Entry 5ZGB (electron microscopy, 3.63 A resolution); this record covers chains A and D of the 17 polymer chains in the assembly.

== Chain A ==
Molecule: PsaA
From: Cyanidioschyzon merolae (strain 10D)
Notes: EC 1.97.1.12
UniProt: Q85FY7 (PSAA_CYAM1); residue numbers follow UniProt; this construct covers 1-748
Sequence (748 residues; each row starts with the number of its first residue):
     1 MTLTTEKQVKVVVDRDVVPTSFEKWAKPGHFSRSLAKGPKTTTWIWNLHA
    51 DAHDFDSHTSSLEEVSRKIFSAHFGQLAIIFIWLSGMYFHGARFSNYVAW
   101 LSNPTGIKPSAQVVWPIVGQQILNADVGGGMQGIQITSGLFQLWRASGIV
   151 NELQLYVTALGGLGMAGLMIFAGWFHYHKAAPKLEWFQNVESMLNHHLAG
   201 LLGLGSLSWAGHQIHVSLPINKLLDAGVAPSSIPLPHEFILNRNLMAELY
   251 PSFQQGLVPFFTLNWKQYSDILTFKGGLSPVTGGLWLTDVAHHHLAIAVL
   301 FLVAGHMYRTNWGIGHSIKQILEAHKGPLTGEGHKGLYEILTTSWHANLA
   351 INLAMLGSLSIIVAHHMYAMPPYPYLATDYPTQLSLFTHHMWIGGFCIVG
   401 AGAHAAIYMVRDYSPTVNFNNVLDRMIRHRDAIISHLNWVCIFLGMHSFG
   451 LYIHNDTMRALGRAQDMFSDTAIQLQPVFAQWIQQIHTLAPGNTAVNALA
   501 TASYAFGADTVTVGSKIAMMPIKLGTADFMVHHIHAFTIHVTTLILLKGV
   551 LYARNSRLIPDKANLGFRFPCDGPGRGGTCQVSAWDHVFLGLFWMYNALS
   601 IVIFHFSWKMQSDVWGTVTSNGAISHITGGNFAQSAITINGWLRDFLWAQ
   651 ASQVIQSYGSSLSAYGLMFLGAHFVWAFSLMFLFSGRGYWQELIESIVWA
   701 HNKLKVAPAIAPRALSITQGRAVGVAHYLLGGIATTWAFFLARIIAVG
Unresolved in the structure: 1-7
Bound ions: chlorophyll a Mg site 1 near Q112 (its only coordinating residue here); chlorophyll a Mg site 2 near Q120 (its only coordinating residue here)
Ligand contacts:
  - 1-dodecanol / beta-D-glucopyranose: R243, Q254, G256, V258
  - beta-carotene (BCR), molecule 1: I80, W83, L84, G200, L201, L204, G205, S208
  - beta-carotene (BCR), molecule 2: F81, Y88, T158, G161, G162, M165, L204, L207, S208
  - beta-carotene (BCR), molecule 3: W115, P116, I117
  - beta-carotene (BCR), molecule 4: L207, L257, F260, F261, L295, V299, L302, V303, H306, I314
  - beta-carotene (BCR), molecule 5: F260, W265, V299
  - beta-carotene (BCR), molecule 6: L337, I340, L341, A347, I351, A405, Y408, L423
  - beta-carotene (BCR), molecule 7: A354, M355, S358, I398, A401, G402, A405, T543, L546, L547, V550
  - beta-carotene (BCR), molecule 8: M668, G671, A672, F674, V675, L730, I733, A734, W737
  - chlorophyll a isomer (CL0): S448, F449, Y452, I534, Y596, N597, S600, I601, F604, I639, W642, L643, L647, W648, A651, I655, F669, A672, H673, W676, Y728, G732, T735, T736, F739
  - chlorophyll a (CLA), molecule 1: V9, V11, W186, N189, S192, H196, T310, N311, W312
  - chlorophyll a (CLA), molecule 2: V11, V13, R15, F70, F74, L168, M169, A172, F175, H176, A180, W186
  - chlorophyll a (CLA), molecule 3: V18, P19, T20, S21, F22, K24, W25, H30, E64, K68, S71, G75, I79, I170, G173, W174, Y177, H178
  - chlorophyll a (CLA), molecule 4: W25, H30, F31, L48, H49, A52, H53, F55, H58, K68, A72, G75, Q76, I79
  - chlorophyll a (CLA), molecule 5: W25, P28, W44, I45, W46, L48, H49
  - chlorophyll a (CLA), molecule 6: T42, I45, W46, I694, V698, H701, V706, P708, I710, P712, R713, L715
  - chlorophyll a (CLA), molecule 7: W46, F674, V675, F678, M681, F682, L715, Q719, A722, V723, A726, H727, L730
  - chlorophyll a (CLA), molecule 8: H49, A50, D51, A52, H53, D54, H346, L349, L353, F396, C397, V399, G400, A403, H404, I407, R411, F567, R568, W585, V588, L592, A726, L730
  - chlorophyll a (CLA), molecule 9: H53, F55, D56, I69, A72, H73, Q76, L77, I80, F81, L84, M165, W345, H346, N348, L349, N352, L353, L356
  - chlorophyll a (CLA), molecule 10: H53, Q76, I79, I80, W83, L356, I393, F396, C397
  - chlorophyll a (CLA), molecule 11: L62, H73, L184, F187, Q188, V190, M193, L194, H197, L198, L201, I318, Y338, L341, T342, T343, S344, W345, N348, I351, N352, M355, L356
  - chlorophyll a (CLA), molecule 12: F70, H73, F74, L77, F81, M165, M169, W186, F187, N189, S192, M193, H196, H197, G200, L201
  - chlorophyll a (CLA), molecule 13: I79, I82, Q112, V113, V114, W115, I117, Q120, L123, I170, A664, L667
  - chlorophyll a (CLA), molecule 14: I82, W83, S85, G86, M87, F89, H90, F94, Q112, W115, L163
  - chlorophyll a (CLA), molecule 15: W83, M87, H90, A111, Q112, I134, Q135, I136, T137, S138, L140, A664, Y665, W737, L741
  - chlorophyll a (CLA), molecule 16: W83, M87, T137, S138, L140, S385, T388, H389, W392, F396, M668, I733, T736, W737
  - chlorophyll a (CLA), molecule 17: W83, L84, Y88, S138, G139, L140, L143, L201, L202, L356, L359, S360, V363, M367, Y373, L386, H389, H390, I393
  - chlorophyll a (CLA), molecule 18: A146, L201, L202, G205, S206, W209, Q213, L285, L287, V290, H293, H294, I297, F301, L359, I362, V363, H366, M367, P372, Y373
  - chlorophyll a (CLA), molecule 19: S147, G148, I149, Q154, V157, T158, G205, S208, W209, G211, H212, H215, V216, P236, H237, I240
  - chlorophyll a (CLA), molecule 20: L153, Q154, V157, L235, H237, L241
  - chlorophyll a (CLA), molecule 21: L194, L198, L202, L300, F301, A304, M307, Y308, I318, I321, L322, M355, M426, L547, V550
  - chlorophyll a (CLA), molecule 22: N195, H196, A199, G200, L204, L302, H306, M307, Y308, T310, W312, I314
  - chlorophyll a (CLA), molecule 23: L207, S208, A210, G211, I214, H215, I240, R243, F253, G256, L257, Y268, I271, L272, L295
  - chlorophyll a (CLA), molecule 24: F260, W265, K266, Y268, S269, L272, T273, F274, H292, L295, A296, V299, L300, V303, N497
  - chlorophyll a (CLA), molecule 25: F260, F261, L263
  - chlorophyll a (CLA), molecule 26: T273, F274, G276, G277, L285, D289, V290, H292, H293, A296, L300, H366, M370, P372, T501, A502
  - chlorophyll a (CLA), molecule 27: F274, T494, A495, V496, N497, A498
  - chlorophyll a (CLA), molecule 28: V303, H306, M307, I314, G315, H316, Q320
  - chlorophyll a (CLA), molecule 29: M307, H316, Q320, I321, A324, H325
  - chlorophyll a (CLA), molecule 30: I321, L322, H325, T330, H334, L337, L341, V422, L423, M426
  - chlorophyll a (CLA), molecule 31: A324, H325, K326, G327, P328, L329
  - chlorophyll a (CLA), molecule 32: L329, T330, V422, R425, M426, H429, A432, I433, H436
  - chlorophyll a (CLA), molecule 33: M355, S358, L359, I362, H365, H366, Y368, A369, M370, A502, S503, A505, F506
  - chlorophyll a (CLA), molecule 34: S358, I361, I362, H365, M391, I398, T538, I539, T542, T543, M595, A598, L599, V602
  - chlorophyll a (CLA), molecule 35: H365, Y368, F387, F479, A480, I483, Q484, A505, F506, I522, L524, H532, H535, I539, V602, H605, F606, K609
  - chlorophyll a (CLA), molecule 36: A432, H436, W439
  - chlorophyll a (CLA), molecule 37: I433, L437, W439, V440, A536, I539, H540, T543, L547
  - chlorophyll a (CLA), molecule 38: S435, N438, W439, I442
  - chlorophyll a (CLA), molecule 39: N438, C441, I442, G445, M446, F449, G450, I453, F537, V541, L544, I545, L590, F593, W594
  - chlorophyll a (CLA), molecule 40: W439, I442, F443, M446, H447
  - chlorophyll a (CLA), molecule 41: W439, V440, F443, L444, Q476, P477, V478, F479, A480, D528, F529, H532, H533, A536, H540
  - chlorophyll a (CLA), molecule 42: M446, H447, G450, L451, I453, H454, T457, M458, L461, R463, D466, F468, I473
  - chlorophyll a (CLA), molecule 43: F449, I453, D456, F537, F593, W594, N597, I639, L643, W676, Y728
  - chlorophyll a (CLA), molecule 44: T457, A460, L461
  - chlorophyll a (CLA), molecule 45: W482, I483, I486, H487, A490, T494, A495, A502, F506
  - chlorophyll a (CLA), molecule 46: L643, L647, W648
  - chlorophyll a (CLA), molecule 47: L667, M668, L670, G671, H673, F674, W676, A677
  - chlorophyll a (CLA), molecule 48: F674, A677, F678, L680, M681, F684, S685, Y689, W690, L693
  - chlorophyll a (CLA), molecule 49: I697, A700, H701, L704, V706
  - chlorophyll a (CLA), molecule 50: W699, A700, K703, L704
  - phylloquinone (PQN): W46, M681, F682, S685, G686, R687, W690, I694, R713, A714, L715, S716, G720
  - 4Fe-4S cluster (SF4): P570, C571, G573, P574, T579, C580, I717
Curated features (UniProtKB/Swiss-Prot):
  - binding site ([4Fe-4S] cluster): C571, C580
  - binding site (chlorophyll a'): H673
  - binding site (chlorophyll a): M681, Y689
  - binding site (phylloquinone): W690

== Chain D ==
Molecule: PsaD
From: Cyanidioschyzon merolae (strain 10D)
UniProt: Q85FY0 (Q85FY0_CYAM1); numbering as in UniProt (aligned over 1-139)
Sequence (139 residues; each row starts with the number of its first residue):
     1 MLNLKMPSPSFLGSTGGWLRCAETEEKYAMTWSSDQQHIFEMPTGGAAVM
    51 NSGDNLLYLARKEQALALATQLRTQFKIQDYKIYRIFPSGEVQYLHPKDG
   101 VLPYQVNKGREQVGRVKSTIGKNVNPAQVKFTSKATYDR
Unresolved in the structure: 1-20
Glycans and other covalent adducts: covalent link D99-V101

== Interface between chain A and chain D ==
Pairs across the interface (27):
  Y413(A) - E41(D)
  P415(A) - I39(D)
  P415(A) - E41(D)
  P415(A) - A47(D)
  N418(A) - A47(D)
  F419(A) - I39(D)  hydrophobic
  F419(A) - A47(D)
  F419(A) - A48(D)
  F419(A) - V49(D)  hydrophobic
  D424(A) - A47(D)
  R430(A) - T44(D)  hydrogen bond (side chain-backbone)
  R554(A) - E41(D)  salt bridge
  N555(A) - E41(D)  hydrogen bond
  N555(A) - M42(D)
  N555(A) - P43(D)
  S556(A) - P43(D)
  R557(A) - R61(D)
  R557(A) - Q64(D)
  L558(A) - R61(D)  hydrogen bond (backbone-side chain)
  L558(A) - E63(D)
  P560(A) - R61(D)
  P560(A) - E63(D)
  P560(A) - Q64(D)
  P560(A) - A67(D)
  D572(A) - E63(D)
  R576(A) - R61(D)
  R576(A) - E63(D)  salt bridge
Other interface residues (no listed pair), chain A (18 interface residues in all): T416, I427, R428, D561
Other interface residues (no listed pair), chain D (15 interface residues in all): F40, G45, G46

== Summary ==
18 residues of chain A face 15 of chain D across their interface; the contacts include 3 hydrogen bonds and 2
salt bridges. Polar contacts include R554(A)-E41(D), R576(A)-E63(D) and R430(A)-T44(D).
Chain A is PsaA and chain D is PsaD, both from Cyanidioschyzon merolae (strain 10D); the structure, Cryo-EM
structure of the red algal PSI-LHCR, was determined by electron microscopy together with 5ZGH from the same
study.
